4XGC - chains C and D of the 7 polymer chains in the assembly; structure by X-ray diffraction, 3.50 A resolution.

== Chain C ==
Protein: Origin recognition complex subunit 3
From: Drosophila melanogaster
UniProtKB: Q7K2L1 (Q7K2L1_DROME); residue numbers follow UniProt; this construct covers 47-721
Amino-acid sequence (676 residues; numbered 46 to 721; the number before each row is that of its first residue):
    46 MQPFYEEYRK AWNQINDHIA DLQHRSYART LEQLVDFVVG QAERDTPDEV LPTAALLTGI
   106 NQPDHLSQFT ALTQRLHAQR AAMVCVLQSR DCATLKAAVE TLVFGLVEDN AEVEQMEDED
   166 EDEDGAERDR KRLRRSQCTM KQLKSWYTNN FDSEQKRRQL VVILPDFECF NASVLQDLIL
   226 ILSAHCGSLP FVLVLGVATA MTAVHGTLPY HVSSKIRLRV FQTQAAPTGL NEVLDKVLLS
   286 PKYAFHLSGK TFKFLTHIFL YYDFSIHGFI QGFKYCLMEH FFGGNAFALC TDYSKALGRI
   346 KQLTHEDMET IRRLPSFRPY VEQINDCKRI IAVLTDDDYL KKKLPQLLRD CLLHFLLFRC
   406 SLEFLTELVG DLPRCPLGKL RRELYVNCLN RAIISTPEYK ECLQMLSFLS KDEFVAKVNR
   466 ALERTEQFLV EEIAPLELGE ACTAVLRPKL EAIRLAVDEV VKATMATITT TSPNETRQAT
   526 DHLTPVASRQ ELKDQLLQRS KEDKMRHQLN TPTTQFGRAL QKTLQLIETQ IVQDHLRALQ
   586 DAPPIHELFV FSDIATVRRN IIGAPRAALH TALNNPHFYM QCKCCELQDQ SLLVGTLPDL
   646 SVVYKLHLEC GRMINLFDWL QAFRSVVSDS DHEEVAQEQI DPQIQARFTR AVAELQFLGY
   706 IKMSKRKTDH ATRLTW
Disordered / not traced: 90-92, 161-177, 506-561, 624-642, 673-686
Sequence notes: initiating methionine (46)

== Chain D ==
Protein: Origin recognition complex subunit 4
From: Drosophila melanogaster
Notes: EC 3.6.1.15
UniProtKB: Q9W102 (Q9W102_DROME); residues 1-459 here = UniProt positions 1-459
Amino-acid sequence (459 residues; each row starts with the number of its first residue):
     1 MPEADRELVS IRRFLKERLQ RDYTTLRGYA KERSNVRLLL QRTAEMGESN SLLLLGPRGS
    61 GKTTLINSVL ADLLPNKSFG ENTLIVHLDG NLHTDDRVAL KSITVQMQLE NAADGKVFGS
   121 FAENLAFLLQ CLKAGGKHSK SVIFILEEFD LFCAHHNQTL LYNLFDVSQS AQAPICVLGV
   181 TCRLDVIELL EKRVKSRFSH RQVFLFPSLR RFEDYVDLCR DLLSLPTGNS LLLAAEKIYN
   241 LQNIQSGALY FSRNHFDPGE YGFSPRLRDA WNKQICKVLA TQQARSTLQA LHDFDISEAY
   301 LKNFLFRLVA HLRPQSPHIT AEKMAAVGSQ FEGDDKIELL CGLSVLELCL IIAIKHHSQI
   361 YDRDSFNFEI IYARFSKFAK VSTTMQAVER SIVLKAFEHL RIAELIMPLT GGAGGGVGKV
   421 QKEFEMHKLA LTYSQIHHCM QRYQALPTEV AQWAQSSLI
Disordered / not traced: 1-4, 134-138, 411-418, 458-459
Reported in the primary citation:
  - catalytic residues: Arg58 (proposed by the authors, not directly observed)

== Chain C / chain D interface ==
Pairs across the interface (9; chain C residue first):
  Ala217(C) with Lys419(D)
  His250(C) with Lys422(D), hydrogen bond (backbone-side chain)
  Gly251(C) with Lys422(D)
  Leu253(C) with Lys422(D), hydrogen bond (backbone-side chain)
  Pro254(C) with Glu398(D)
  Tyr255(C) with Lys395(D); Glu398(D), hydrogen bond (backbone-side chain); His399(D)
  His256(C) with Ile402(D)

== In short ==
7 residues of chain C face 6 of chain D across their interface; the contacts include 3 hydrogen bonds. Polar
pairs include His250(C)-Lys422(D), Leu253(C)-Lys422(D) and Tyr255(C)-Glu398(D). The paper reports the
catalytic residue Arg58(D).
Chain C is Origin recognition complex subunit 3 and chain D is Origin recognition complex subunit 4, both from
Drosophila melanogaster; the structure, Crystal structure of the eukaryotic origin recognition complex, was
determined by X-ray diffraction.
